2QHD - chains A and B; structure by X-ray diffraction, 1.95 A resolution.

== Chain A (and B) ==
Name: Phospholipase A2
From: Echis carinatus
Notes: EC 3.1.1.4; chain B of this document is another copy of the same molecule, construct and numbering; everything in this record applies to it too
UniProt: P48650 (PA2N_ECHCA); the construct has insertions or renumbered stretches relative to UniProt, so the offset changes along the chain: 1-14 = UniProt 1-14; 16-56 = UniProt 15-55; 67-86 = UniProt 58-77; 88-122 = UniProt 78-112; 1 more segments
Amino-acid sequence (122 residues; numbered 1 to 133; 11 numbers in that range are skipped by the numbering (no residue carries them; nothing is unmodelled there); the number before each row is that of its first residue):
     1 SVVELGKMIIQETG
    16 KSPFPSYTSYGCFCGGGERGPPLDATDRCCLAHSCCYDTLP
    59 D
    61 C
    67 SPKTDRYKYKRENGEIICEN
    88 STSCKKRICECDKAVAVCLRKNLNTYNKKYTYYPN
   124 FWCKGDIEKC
UniProt features mapped onto this chain:
  - region: Lys-115 to Asn-122, Phe-124 to Gly-128 (Important for membrane-damaging activities in eukaryotes and bacteria)
Disulfides: Cys-27/Cys-126, Cys-29/Cys-45, Cys-44/Cys-105, Cys-50/Cys-133, Cys-51/Cys-98, Cys-61/Cys-91, Cys-84/Cys-96
Reported in the primary citation:
  - binding site for lauric acid: Val-2, Leu-5, Cys-45, His-48

== Chain A / chain B interface ==
Contacting residue pairs (22):
  Ser-1(A) / Thr-70(B)
  Phe-19(A) / Gly-30(B)
  Phe-19(A) / Gly-31(B)
  Phe-19(A) / Gly-32(B)
  Phe-19(A) / Asn-122(B)
  Gly-30(A) / Phe-19(B)
  Gly-31(A) / Phe-19(B)
  Gly-32(A) / Phe-19(B)
  Thr-70(A) / Val-3(B)
  Thr-70(A) / Thr-70(B)
  Thr-70(A) / Arg-72(B)
  Arg-72(A) / Ser-67(B)
  Arg-72(A) / Thr-70(B)  hydrogen bond
  Tyr-119(A) / Tyr-119(B)
  Tyr-119(A) / Tyr-120(B)
  Tyr-119(A) / Pro-121(B)  hydrophobic
  Tyr-119(A) / Asn-122(B)
  Tyr-119(A) / Phe-124(B)  hydrophobic
  Tyr-120(A) / Tyr-119(B)
  Pro-121(A) / Tyr-119(B)  hydrophobic
  Asn-122(A) / Phe-19(B)
  Asn-122(A) / Tyr-119(B)
Interface residues without a listed pair, chain A (18 interface residues in all): Val-2, Val-3, Pro-20, Ser-24, Ser-67, Lys-69, Phe-124
Interface residues without a listed pair, chain B (17 interface residues in all): Val-2, Pro-20, Ser-24, Lys-69

== In short ==
18 residues of chain A and 17 residues of chain B are in contact, with 1 hydrogen bond. Its one
hydrogen-bonded contact is Arg-72(A)/Thr-70(B). From the paper: a binding site for lauric acid at Val-2(A),
Leu-5(A) and Cys-45(A) among others.
Chain A and chain B are both Phospholipase A2 (Echis carinatus); the structure, Crystal structure of
ecarpholin S (ser49-PLA2) complexed with fatty acid, was determined by X-ray diffraction (same publication as
3BJW and 2QHE).
